Entry 1T7I (X-ray diffraction, 1.35 A resolution); this record covers chains A and B.

[Chain A (and B)]
Name: Pol Polyprotein
Source organism: Human immunodeficiency virus 1
Notes: EC 3.4.23.16; fragment: Protease; chain B of this document is another copy of the same molecule, construct and numbering; everything in this record applies to it too
Reference sequence: P35963 (POL_HV1Y2); residues 1-99 here correspond to UniProt positions 57-155 (UniProt number = residue number + 56)
Amino-acid sequence (99 residues; numbered 1 to 99; the number before each row is that of its first residue):
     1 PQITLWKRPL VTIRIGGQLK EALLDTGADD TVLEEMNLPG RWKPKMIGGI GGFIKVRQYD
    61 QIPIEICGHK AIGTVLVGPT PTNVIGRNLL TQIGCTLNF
Differences from the reference sequence: engineered mutation K7 (Gln63 in P35963), R14 (Lys70 in P35963), T82 (Val138 in P35963), V84 (Ile140 in P35963)
Residues lining bound ligands: tmc114 (017; (3r,3as,6ar)-hexahydrofuro[2,3-b]furan-3-yl(1S,2R)-3-[[(4-aminophenyl)sulfonyl](isobutyl)amino]-1-benzyl-2-hydroxypropylcarbamate): R8, L23, D25, G27, A28, D29, D30, V32, I47, G48, G49, I50, P81, T82, V84

[Interface between chain A and chain B]
Contacting residue pairs - 102 pairs, chain A then chain B:
  P1(A) - L97(B)
  P1(A) - N98(B)
  P1(A) - F99(B)  hydrogen bond (backbone-backbone)
  Q2(A) - T96(B)  hydrogen bond
  Q2(A) - L97(B)
  Q2(A) - N98(B)  hydrogen bond
  I3(A) - T96(B)
  I3(A) - L97(B)  hydrogen bond (backbone-backbone)
  I3(A) - F99(B)  hydrophobic
  T4(A) - T96(B)
  L5(A) - T26(B)
  L5(A) - R87(B)  hydrogen bond (backbone-side chain)
  L5(A) - L90(B)  hydrophobic
  L5(A) - T91(B)
  L5(A) - C95(B)
  W6(A) - R87(B)  hydrogen bond (backbone-side chain)
  W6(A) - T91(B)
  K7(A) - R87(B)  hydrogen bond (backbone-side chain)
  R8(A) - D29(B)  salt bridge
  R8(A) - R87(B)
  P9(A) - T26(B)
  P9(A) - R87(B)
  P9(A) - L97(B)  hydrophobic
  L23(A) - G27(B)
  L24(A) - T26(B)  hydrogen bond (backbone-side chain)
  L24(A) - G27(B)
  L24(A) - L97(B)  hydrophobic
  L24(A) - F99(B)  hydrophobic
  D25(A) - D25(B)
  D25(A) - T26(B)
  D25(A) - G27(B)
  T26(A) - L5(B)
  T26(A) - P9(B)
  T26(A) - L24(B)  hydrogen bond (side chain-backbone)
  T26(A) - D25(B)
  T26(A) - T26(B)  hydrogen bond (side chain-backbone)
  T26(A) - L97(B)
  G27(A) - D25(B)  hydrogen bond (backbone-side chain)
  D29(A) - R8(B)  salt bridge
  G49(A) - I50(B)
  G49(A) - P81(B)
  I50(A) - I47(B)  hydrophobic
  I50(A) - G49(B)
  I50(A) - I50(B)  hydrogen bond (backbone-backbone)
  I50(A) - G52(B)
  I50(A) - I54(B)
  I50(A) - T80(B)
  I50(A) - P81(B)
  G51(A) - I50(B)  hydrogen bond (backbone-backbone)
  G51(A) - G51(B)
  G51(A) - G52(B)
  G52(A) - I50(B)
  G52(A) - G51(B)
  I54(A) - I50(B)  hydrophobic
  I54(A) - G51(B)
  C67(A) - F99(B)  hydrophobic
  H69(A) - F99(B)
  T80(A) - I50(B)
  P81(A) - G49(B)
  P81(A) - I50(B)
  R87(A) - L5(B)  hydrogen bond (side chain-backbone)
  R87(A) - W6(B)  hydrogen bond (side chain-backbone)
  R87(A) - K7(B)
  R87(A) - R8(B)
  R87(A) - P9(B)
  L90(A) - L5(B)  hydrophobic
  T91(A) - L5(B)
  T91(A) - W6(B)
  I93(A) - F99(B)
  G94(A) - N98(B)
  G94(A) - F99(B)
  C95(A) - L5(B)
  C95(A) - L97(B)  hydrophobic
  C95(A) - N98(B)
  C95(A) - F99(B)  hydrophobic
  T96(A) - Q2(B)
  T96(A) - I3(B)
  T96(A) - T4(B)
  T96(A) - T96(B)
  T96(A) - L97(B)
  T96(A) - N98(B)  hydrogen bond (backbone-backbone)
  L97(A) - P1(B)
  L97(A) - Q2(B)
  L97(A) - I3(B)  hydrogen bond (backbone-backbone)
  L97(A) - L24(B)  hydrophobic
  L97(A) - T26(B)
  L97(A) - C95(B)  hydrophobic
  L97(A) - T96(B)
  L97(A) - L97(B)  hydrophobic
  N98(A) - P1(B)
  N98(A) - Q2(B)  hydrogen bond
  N98(A) - G94(B)
  N98(A) - C95(B)
  N98(A) - T96(B)  hydrogen bond (backbone-backbone)
  N98(A) - N98(B)  hydrogen bond
  F99(A) - P1(B)  hydrogen bond (backbone-backbone)
  F99(A) - I3(B)  hydrophobic
  F99(A) - L24(B)  hydrophobic
  F99(A) - H69(B)
  F99(A) - I93(B)
  F99(A) - G94(B)
  F99(A) - C95(B)  hydrophobic
Also at the interface, not in a pair above, chain A (39 interface residues in all): V32, I47, G48, F53, I66
Also at the interface, not in a pair above, chain B (37 interface residues in all): L23, G48, F53, C67

[Summary]
39 residues of chain A face 37 of chain B across their interface, with 21 hydrogen bonds and 2 salt bridges.
Polar pairs include R8(A)-D29(B), Q2(A)-T96(B) and Q2(A)-N98(B). Chain A binds tmc114.
Chain A and chain B are both Pol Polyprotein (Human immunodeficiency virus 1); the structure, The structural
and thermodynamic basis for the binding of TMC114, a next-generation HIV-1 protease inhibitor, was determined
by X-ray diffraction (same publication as 1T7J and 1T3R).
